8V1T - chains A and B of the 4 polymer chains in the assembly; structure by electron microscopy, 2.80 A resolution.

[Chain A]
Name: DNA polymerase
Organism: Human alphaherpesvirus 1 strain KOS
Notes: EC 2.7.7.7
UniProtKB: H9E937 (H9E937_HHV1); residues 43-1235 here = UniProt positions 43-1235
Amino-acid sequence (1199 residues; row label = number of the first residue in the row):
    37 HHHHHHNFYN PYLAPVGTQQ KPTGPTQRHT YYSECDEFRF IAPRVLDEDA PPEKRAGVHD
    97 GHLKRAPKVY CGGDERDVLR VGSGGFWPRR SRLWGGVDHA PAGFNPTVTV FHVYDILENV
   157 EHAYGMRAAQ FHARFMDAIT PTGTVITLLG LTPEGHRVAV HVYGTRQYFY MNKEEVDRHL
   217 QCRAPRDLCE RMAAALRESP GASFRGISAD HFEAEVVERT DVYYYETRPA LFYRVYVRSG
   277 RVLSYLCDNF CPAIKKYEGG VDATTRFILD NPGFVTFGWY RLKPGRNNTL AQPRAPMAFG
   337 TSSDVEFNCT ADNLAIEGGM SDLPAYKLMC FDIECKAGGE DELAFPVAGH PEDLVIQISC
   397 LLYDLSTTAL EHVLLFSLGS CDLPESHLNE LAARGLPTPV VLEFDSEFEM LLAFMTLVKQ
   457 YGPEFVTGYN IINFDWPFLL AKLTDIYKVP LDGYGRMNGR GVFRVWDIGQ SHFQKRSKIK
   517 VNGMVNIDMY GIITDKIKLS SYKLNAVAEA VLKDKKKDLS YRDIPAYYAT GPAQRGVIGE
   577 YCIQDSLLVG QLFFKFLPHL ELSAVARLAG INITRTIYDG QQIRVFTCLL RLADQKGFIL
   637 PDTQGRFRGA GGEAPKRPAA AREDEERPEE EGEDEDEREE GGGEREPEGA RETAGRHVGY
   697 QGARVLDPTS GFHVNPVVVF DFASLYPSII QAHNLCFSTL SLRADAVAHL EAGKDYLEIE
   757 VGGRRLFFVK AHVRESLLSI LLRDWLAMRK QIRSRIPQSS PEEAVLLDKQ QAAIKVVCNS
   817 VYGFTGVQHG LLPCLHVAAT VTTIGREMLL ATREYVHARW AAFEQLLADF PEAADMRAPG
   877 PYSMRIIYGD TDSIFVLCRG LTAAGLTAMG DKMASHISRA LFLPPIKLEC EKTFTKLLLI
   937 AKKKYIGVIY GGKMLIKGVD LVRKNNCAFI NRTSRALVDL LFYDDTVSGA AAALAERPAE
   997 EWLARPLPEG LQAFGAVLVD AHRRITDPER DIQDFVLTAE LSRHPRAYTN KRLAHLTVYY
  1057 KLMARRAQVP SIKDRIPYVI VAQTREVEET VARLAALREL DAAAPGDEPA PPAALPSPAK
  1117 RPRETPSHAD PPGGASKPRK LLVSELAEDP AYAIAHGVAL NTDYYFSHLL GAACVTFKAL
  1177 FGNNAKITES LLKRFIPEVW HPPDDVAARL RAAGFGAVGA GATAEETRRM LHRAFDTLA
Disordered / not traced: 37-59, 221-243, 645-690, 1092-1134
Construct notes: expression tag (37-42)
Ion coordination: Mg2+ site 1: Y465, D471; Mg2+ site 2 near D581 (its only coordinating residue here); Mg2+ site 3: D717, F718, D888 (together with acyclovir triphosphate); Mg2+ site 4 near D888 (its only coordinating residue here)
Small-molecule neighbours: acyclovir triphosphate (AVP): D717, F718, A719, S720, L721, Y722, R785, R789, K811, V812, N815, Y818, G819, T887, D888
What the authors report for this chain:
  - binding site for acyclovir triphosphate: R785, K811, N815
  - mutagenesis - N815S: decreased binding to acyclovir triphosphate (proposed by the authors, not directly observed)

[Chain B]
Name: DNA polymerase processivity factor
Organism: Human alphaherpesvirus 1 strain KOS
UniProtKB: H9E949 (H9E949_HHV1); residue numbers follow UniProt; this construct covers 1-340
Amino-acid sequence (340 residues; numbered 1 to 340; the number before each row is that of its first residue):
     1 MTDSPGGVAP ASPVEDASDA SLGQPEEGAP CQVVLQGAEL NGILQAFAPL RTSLLDSLLV
    61 MGDRGILIHN TIFGEQVFLP LEHSQFSRYR WRGPTAAFLS LVDQKRSLLS VFRANQYPDL
   121 RRVELAITGQ APFRTLVQRI WTTTSDGEAV ELASETLMKR ELTSFVVLVP QGTPDVQLRL
   181 TRPQLTKVLN ATGADSATPT TFELGVNGKF SVFTTSTCVT FAAREEGVSS STSTQVQILS
   241 NALTKAGQAA ANAKTVYGEN THRTFSVVVD DCSMRAVLRR LQVAGGTLKF FLTTPVPSLC
   301 VTATGPNAVS AVFLLKPQKI CLDWLGHSQG SPSAGSSASR
Disordered / not traced: 1-27, 226-251, 319-340

[Chain A / chain B interface]
Pairs across the interface (84; chain A residue first):
  L999(A) - M158(B)
  A1000(A) - T156(B)
  A1000(A) - M158(B)
  R1001(A) - M158(B)
  P1002(A) - M158(B)
  S1186(A) - D103(B)
  K1189(A) - Q104(B)
  R1190(A) - D103(B)  salt bridge
  R1190(A) - M158(B)
  R1190(A) - R160(B)  hydrogen bond (backbone-side chain)
  F1191(A) - R160(B)  hydrogen bond (backbone-side chain)
  I1192(A) - R160(B)
  P1193(A) - R160(B)
  E1194(A) - R160(B)  salt bridge
  E1194(A) - E161(B)
  E1194(A) - L162(B)
  V1195(A) - S164(B)
  W1196(A) - L58(B)
  W1196(A) - H69(B)
  W1196(A) - L99(B)
  W1196(A) - L162(B)
  W1196(A) - F165(B)
  W1196(A) - V166(B)
  W1196(A) - V167(B)  hydrophobic
  P1198(A) - V166(B)
  P1198(A) - L168(B)  hydrophobic
  A1203(A) - L168(B)  hydrophobic
  R1205(A) - L314(B)
  L1206(A) - Q76(B)
  L1206(A) - L168(B)  hydrophobic
  A1208(A) - T294(B)
  A1208(A) - P295(B)
  A1208(A) - V296(B)
  A1209(A) - T294(B)
  A1209(A) - V296(B)
  G1210(A) - Q171(B)
  F1211(A) - L168(B)
  F1211(A) - V169(B)
  F1211(A) - P170(B)  hydrophobic
  F1211(A) - V312(B)  hydrophobic
  G1212(A) - V167(B)
  G1212(A) - L168(B)
  G1212(A) - V169(B)  hydrogen bond (backbone-backbone)
  A1213(A) - V166(B)  hydrophobic
  A1213(A) - V167(B)
  A1213(A) - L168(B)
  V1214(A) - F165(B)
  V1214(A) - V166(B)
  V1214(A) - V167(B)  hydrogen bond (backbone-backbone)
  V1214(A) - V169(B)  hydrophobic
  G1215(A) - F165(B)
  A1216(A) - F165(B)  hydrogen bond (backbone-backbone)
  T1223(A) - T95(B)
  R1224(A) - D63(B)  salt bridge
  M1226(A) - Q171(B)
  L1227(A) - V60(B)  hydrophobic
  L1227(A) - T95(B)
  H1228(A) - D63(B)
  H1228(A) - R64(B)
  R1229(A) - Q171(B)  hydrogen bond
  R1229(A) - G172(B)
  A1230(A) - V169(B)  hydrophobic
  A1230(A) - P170(B)
  F1231(A) - R64(B)
  F1231(A) - G65(B)
  F1231(A) - I66(B)
  F1231(A) - L67(B)  hydrophobic
  F1231(A) - P80(B)  hydrophobic
  F1231(A) - L81(B)
  D1232(A) - R64(B)  salt bridge
  T1233(A) - Q171(B)
  T1233(A) - G172(B)  hydrogen bond (side chain-backbone)
  T1233(A) - K289(B)  hydrogen bond (backbone-side chain)
  T1233(A) - F291(B)
  L1234(A) - L67(B)  hydrophobic
  L1234(A) - F78(B)  hydrophobic
  L1234(A) - P80(B)  hydrophobic
  L1234(A) - P170(B)  hydrophobic
  L1234(A) - K289(B)
  L1234(A) - T302(B)
  L1234(A) - A308(B)
  L1234(A) - S310(B)  hydrogen bond (backbone-side chain)
  A1235(A) - P80(B)
  A1235(A) - K289(B)  hydrogen bond (backbone-side chain)
Interface residues without a listed pair, chain A (41 interface residues in all): H1197, V1202, R1207
Interface residues without a listed pair, chain B (46 interface residues in all): E82, V102, K159, T163, S298, C300

[Summary]
Chain A and chain B form an interface of 41 and 46 residues respectively; the contacts include 10 hydrogen
bonds and 4 salt bridges. Polar pairs include R1190(A)-D103(B), E1194(A)-R160(B) and R1224(A)-D63(B). From the
paper: a binding site for acyclovir triphosphate at R785(A), K811(A) and N815(A); N815S of chain A reduces
binding to acyclovir triphosphate.
Chain A is DNA polymerase and chain B is DNA polymerase processivity factor, both from Human alphaherpesvirus
1 strain KOS; the structure, Herpes simplex virus 1 polymerase holoenzyme bound to DNA and acyclovir
triphosphate in closed conformation, was determined by electron microscopy together with 8EXX, 8V1Q, 8V1R and
8V1S from the same study.
